PDB entry 6MHD | X-ray diffraction, 2.16 A resolution | chains A and B

# Chain A (and B)
Name: Glutathione S-transferase omega-1
Organism: Homo sapiens
Notes: EC 2.5.1.18, 1.8.5.1, 1.20.4.2; chain B of this document is another copy of the same molecule, construct and numbering; everything in this record applies to it too
UniProtKB: P78417 (GSTO1_HUMAN); residue numbers follow UniProt; this construct covers 1-241
Amino-acid sequence (244 residues; each row starts with the number of its first residue; numbers below 1 keep their minus sign (Ser-2 is residue -2)):
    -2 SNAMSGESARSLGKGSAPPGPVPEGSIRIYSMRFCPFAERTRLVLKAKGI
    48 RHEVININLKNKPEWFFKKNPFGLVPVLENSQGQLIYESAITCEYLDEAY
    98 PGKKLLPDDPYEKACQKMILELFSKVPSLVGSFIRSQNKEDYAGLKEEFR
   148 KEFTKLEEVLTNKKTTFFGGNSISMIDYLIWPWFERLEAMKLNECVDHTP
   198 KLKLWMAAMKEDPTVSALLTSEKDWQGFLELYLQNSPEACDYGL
Construct notes: expression tag (-2 to 0)
Covalently attached groups: compound JRD linked to Cys32
Residues lining bound ligands:
  - acetone (ACN): Pro33, Phe34, Pro124, Val127, Gly128, Trp180
  - JRD (N-[(3-methyl-1,2-oxazol-5-yl)methyl]-N-(4-phenyl-1,3-thiazol-2-yl)propanamide): Met29, Phe31, Pro33, Phe34, Leu56, Val72, Pro124, Val127, Gly128, Ile131, Arg132, Phe225, Leu226, Tyr229, Leu230
Swiss-Prot annotation at these positions:
  - active site: Cys32 (Nucleophile)
  - binding site (glutathione): Lys59, Val72, Glu85, Ser86
  - modified residue: Ser2 (N-acetylserine), Lys57 (N6-acetyllysine), Ser129 (Phosphoserine), Lys143 (N6-acetyllysine), Lys148 (N6-acetyllysine), Lys152 (N6-acetyllysine)
  - natural variant: Ala140 (A140D: In allele GSTO1*C), Glu155 (deletion: In allele GSTO1*B)
  - mutagenesis: Cys32 (C32A: Loss of activity)
From the paper describing this entry:
  - binding site for JRD: Cys32, Phe34, Gly128, Ile131, Arg132, Phe225, Leu226, Tyr229
  - conformationally variable residues (side-chain flip): Trp222
  - catalytic residues: Cys32 (citing earlier work)

# Interface between chain A and chain B
Contacting residue pairs (35; chain A residue first):
  Phe69(A) - Glu118(B)
  Phe69(A) - Leu119(B)  hydrophobic
  Gln81(A) - Tyr108(B)
  Leu82(A) - Tyr108(B)
  Leu82(A) - Met115(B)
  Ile83(A) - Tyr108(B)  hydrophobic
  Ile83(A) - Met115(B)  hydrophobic
  Tyr84(A) - Met115(B)  hydrogen bond (backbone-side chain)
  Tyr84(A) - Leu119(B)
  Glu85(A) - Glu118(B)
  Ile88(A) - Ala111(B)  hydrophobic
  Ile88(A) - Lys114(B)
  Ile88(A) - Met115(B)
  Glu91(A) - Glu91(B)
  Glu91(A) - Lys114(B)  salt bridge
  Tyr92(A) - Pro107(B)
  Tyr92(A) - Tyr108(B)
  Glu95(A) - Pro107(B)
  Ala96(A) - Pro107(B)
  Pro107(A) - Tyr92(B)
  Pro107(A) - Glu95(B)
  Tyr108(A) - Gln81(B)
  Tyr108(A) - Leu82(B)
  Tyr108(A) - Ile83(B)  hydrophobic
  Tyr108(A) - Tyr92(B)
  Ala111(A) - Ile88(B)
  Lys114(A) - Ile88(B)
  Lys114(A) - Glu91(B)  salt bridge
  Met115(A) - Leu82(B)
  Met115(A) - Ile83(B)  hydrophobic
  Met115(A) - Tyr84(B)  hydrogen bond (side chain-backbone)
  Met115(A) - Ile88(B)
  Glu118(A) - Phe69(B)
  Leu119(A) - Phe69(B)  hydrophobic
  Leu119(A) - Tyr84(B)
Interface residues without a listed pair, chain A (20 interface residues in all): Pro68, Lys152
Interface residues without a listed pair, chain B (18 interface residues in all): Pro68, Ala96

# Summary
20 residues of chain A and 18 residues of chain B are in contact, with 2 hydrogen bonds and 2 salt bridges.
Among the polar pairs are Glu91(A)-Lys114(B) and Tyr84(A)-Met115(B). Ligands of chain A: acetone. From the
paper: the catalytic residue Cys32(A); a binding site for JRD at Cys32(A), Phe34(A) and Gly128(A) among
others.
Both chains are Glutathione S-transferase omega-1 (Homo sapiens). Entry 6MHD (Glutathione S-Transferase Omega
1 bound to covalent inhibitor 44) was determined by X-ray diffraction (same publication as 6MHB and 6MHC).
